PDB entry 7WTL | electron microscopy, 3.30 A resolution | chains C2 and CL of the 19 polymer chains in the assembly

[Chain C2]
Molecule: 18S rRNA
Organism: Saccharomyces cerevisiae
Sequence (1800 nucleotides; each row starts with the number of its first residue):
     1 UAUCUGGUUGAUCCUGCCAGUAGUCAUAUGCUUGUCUCAAAGAUUAAGCC
    51 AUGCAUGUCUAAGUAUAAGCAAUUUAUACAGUGAAACUGCGAAUGGCUCA
   101 UUAAAUCAGUUAUCGUUUAUUUGAUAGUUCCUUUACUACAUGGUAUAACU
   151 GUGGUAAUUCUAGAGCUAAUACAUGCUUAAAAUCUCGACCCUUUGGAAGA
   201 GAUGUAUUUAUUAGAUAAAAAAUCAAUGUCUUCGGACUCUUUGAUGAUUC
   251 AUAAUAACUUUUCGAAUCGCAUGGCCUUGUGCUGGCGAUGGUUCAUUCAA
   301 AUUUCUGCCCUAUCAACUUUCGAUGGUAGGAUAGUGGCCUACCAUGGUUU
   351 CAACGGGUAACGGGGAAUAAGGGUUCGAUUCCGGAGAGGGAGCCUGAGAA
   401 ACGGCUACCACAUCCAAGGAAGGCAGCAGGCGCGCAAAUUACCCAAUCCU
   451 AAUUCAGGGAGGUAGUGACAAUAAAUAACGAUACAGGGCCCAUUCGGGUC
   501 UUGUAAUUGGAAUGAGUACAAUGUAAAUACCUUAACGAGGAACAAUUGGA
   551 GGGCAAGUCUGGUGCCAGCAGCCGCGGUAAUUCCAGCUCCAAUAGCGUAU
   601 AUUAAAGUUGUUGCAGUUAAAAAGCUCGUAGUUGAACUUUGGGCCCGGUU
   651 GGCCGGUCCGAUUUUUUCGUGUACUGGAUUUCCAACGGGGCCUUUCCUUC
   701 UGGCUAACCUUGAGUCCUUGUGGCUCUUGGCGAACCAGGACUUUUACUUU
   751 GAAAAAAUUAGAGUGUUCAAAGCAGGCGUAUUGCUCGAAUAUAUUAGCAU
   801 GGAAUAAUAGAAUAGGACGUUUGGUUCUAUUUUGUUGGUUUCUAGGACCA
   851 UCGUAAUGAUUAAUAGGGACGGUCGGGGGCAUCAGUAUUCAAUUGUCAGA
   901 GGUGAAAUUCUUGGAUUUAUUGAAGACUAACUACUGCGAAAGCAUUUGCC
   951 AAGGACGUUUUCAUUAAUCAAGAACGAAAGUUAGGGGAUCGAAGAUGAUC
  1001 AGAUACCGUCGUAGUCUUAACCAUAAACUAUGCCGACUAGGGAUCGGGUG
  1051 GUGUUUUUUUAAUGACCCACUCGGCACCUUACGAGAAAUCAAAGUCUUUG
  1101 GGUUCUGGGGGGAGUAUGGUCGCAAGGCUGAAACUUAAAGGAAUUGACGG
  1151 AAGGGCACCACCAGGAGUGGAGCCUGCGGCUUAAUUUGACUCAACACGGG
  1201 GAAACUCACCAGGUCCAGACACAAUAAGGAUUGACAGAUUGAGAGCUCUU
  1251 UCUUGAUUUUGUGGGUGGUGGUGCAUGGCCGUUCUUAGUUGGUGGAGUGA
  1301 UUUGUCUGCUUAAUUGCGAUAACGAACGAGACCUUAACCUACUAAAUAGU
  1351 GGUGCUAGCAUUUGCUGGUUAUCCACUUCUUAGAGGGACUAUCGGUUUCA
  1401 AGCCGAUGGAAGUUUGAGGCAAUAACAGGUCUGUGAUGCCCUUAGACGUU
  1451 CUGGGCCGCACGCGCGCUACACUGACGGAGCCAGCGAGUCUAACCUUGGC
  1501 CGAGAGGUCUUGGUAAUCUUGUGAAACUCCGUCGUGCUGGGGAUAGAGCA
  1551 UUGUAAUUAUUGCUCUUCAACGAGGAAUUCCUAGUAAGCGCAAGUCAUCA
  1601 GCUUGCGUUGAUUACGUCCCUGCCCUUUGUACACACCGCCCGUCGCUAGU
  1651 ACCGAUUGAAUGGCUUAGUGAGGCCUCAGGAUCUGCUUAGAGAAGGGGGC
  1701 AACUCCAUCUCAGAGCGGAGAAUUUGGACAAACUUGGUCAUUUAGAGGAA
  1751 CUAAAAGUCGUAACAAGGUUUCCGUAGGUGAACCUGCGGAAGGAUCAUUA
Not modelled in the structure: 73-75, 133-135, 489-498, 605-608, 651-683, 707-732, 1147-1765

[Chain CL]
Molecule: Ribosome biogenesis protein BMS1
Organism: Saccharomyces cerevisiae
UniProt: Q08965 (BMS1_YEAST); residues 1-1183 here = UniProt positions 1-1183
Chain sequence (1183 residues; each row starts with the number of its first residue):
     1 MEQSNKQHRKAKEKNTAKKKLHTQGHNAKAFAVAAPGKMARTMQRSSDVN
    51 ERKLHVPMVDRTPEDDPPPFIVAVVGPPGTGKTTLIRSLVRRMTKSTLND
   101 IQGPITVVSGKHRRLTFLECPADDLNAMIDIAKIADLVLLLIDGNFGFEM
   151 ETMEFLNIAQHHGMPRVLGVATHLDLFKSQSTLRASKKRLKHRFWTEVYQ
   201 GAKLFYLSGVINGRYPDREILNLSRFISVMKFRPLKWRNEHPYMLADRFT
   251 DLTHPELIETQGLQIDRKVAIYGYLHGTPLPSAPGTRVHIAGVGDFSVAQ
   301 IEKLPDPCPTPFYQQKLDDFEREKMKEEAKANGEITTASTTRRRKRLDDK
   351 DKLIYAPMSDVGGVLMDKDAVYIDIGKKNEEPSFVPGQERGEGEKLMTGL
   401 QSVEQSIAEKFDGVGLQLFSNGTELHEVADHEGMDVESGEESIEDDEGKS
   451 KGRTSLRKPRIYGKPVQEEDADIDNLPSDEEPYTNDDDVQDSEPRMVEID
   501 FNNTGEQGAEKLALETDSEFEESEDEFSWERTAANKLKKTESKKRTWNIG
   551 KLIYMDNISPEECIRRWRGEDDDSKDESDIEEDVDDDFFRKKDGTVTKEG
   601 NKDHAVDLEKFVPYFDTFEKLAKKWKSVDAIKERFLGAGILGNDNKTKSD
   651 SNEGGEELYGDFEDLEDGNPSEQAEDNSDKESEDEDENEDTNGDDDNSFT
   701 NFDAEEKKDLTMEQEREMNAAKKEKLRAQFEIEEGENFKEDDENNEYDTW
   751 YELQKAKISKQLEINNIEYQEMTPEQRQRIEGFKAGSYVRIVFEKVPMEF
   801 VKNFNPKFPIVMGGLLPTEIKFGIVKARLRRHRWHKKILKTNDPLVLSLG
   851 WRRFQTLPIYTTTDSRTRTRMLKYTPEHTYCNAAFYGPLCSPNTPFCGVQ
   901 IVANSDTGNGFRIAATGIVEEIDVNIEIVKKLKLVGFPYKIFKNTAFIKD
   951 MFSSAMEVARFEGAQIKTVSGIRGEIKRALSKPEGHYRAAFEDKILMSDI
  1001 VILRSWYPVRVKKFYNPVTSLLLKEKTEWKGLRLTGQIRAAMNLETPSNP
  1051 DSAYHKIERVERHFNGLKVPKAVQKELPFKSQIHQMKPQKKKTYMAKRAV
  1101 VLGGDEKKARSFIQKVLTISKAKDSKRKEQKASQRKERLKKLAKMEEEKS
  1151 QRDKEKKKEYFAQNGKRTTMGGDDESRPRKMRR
Not modelled in the structure: 1-24, 323-348, 362-746, 1046-1183
Swiss-Prot annotation at these positions:
  - region: Gly76 to Thr83 (G1), Pro104 to Val108 (G2), Glu119 to Ala122 (G3), Thr172 to Asp175 (G4), Leu207 to Pro216 (G5), Lys536 to Ser559 (RCL1-binding)
  - binding site (ATP): Gly76 to Thr83
  - modified residue: Ser438 (Phosphoserine), Ser478 (Phosphoserine), Ser492 (Phosphoserine), Thr504 (Phosphothreonine), Thr516 (Phosphothreonine), Ser518 (Phosphoserine), Ser523 (Phosphoserine), Ser574 (Phosphoserine), Ser578 (Phosphoserine)
  - mutagenesis: Lys82 (K82A: Strongly decreases binding to GTP), Asn557 to Ser559 (Strongly decreases binding to RCL1)
Bound ions: Mg2+: Thr83 (together with GTP)
Ligand contacts: GTP (guanosine-5'-triphosphate): Pro77, Pro78, Gly79, Thr80, Gly81, Lys82, Thr83, Thr84, Glu119, Thr172, His173, Asp175, Leu176, Ser208, Gly209, Val210, Tyr215

[How chain C2 and chain CL interact]
Residue-residue contacts - 90 pairs, chain C2 then chain CL:
  U27(C2) - Arg45(CL)  hydrogen bond to the phosphate
  A28(C2) - Arg45(CL)  salt bridge to the phosphate
  A28(C2) - Asp48(CL)  sugar contact
  U33(C2) - His192(CL)  base contact
  A43(C2) - Arg41(CL)  base contact
  U44(C2) - Arg41(CL)  base contact
  U44(C2) - Thr42(CL)  base contact
  U44(C2) - Arg45(CL)  base contact
  U45(C2) - Arg45(CL)  base contact
  A51(C2) - Arg225(CL)  hydrogen bond to the base
  A103(C2) - Ala34(CL)  base contact
  C310(C2) - Lys29(CL)  hydrogen bond to the sugar
  C310(C2) - Ala30(CL)  base contact
  C310(C2) - Ala32(CL)  sugar contact
  U311(C2) - Asn27(CL)  hydrogen bond to the sugar
  U311(C2) - Lys29(CL)  sugar contact
  U311(C2) - Ala30(CL)  sugar contact
  U313(C2) - Gly25(CL)  base contact
  U313(C2) - Asn27(CL)  sugar contact
  C314(C2) - Asn27(CL)  hydrogen bond to the phosphate
  G356(C2) - Ala30(CL)  hydrogen bond to the base
  G356(C2) - Phe31(CL)  sugar contact
  G357(C2) - Ala30(CL)  sugar contact
  G357(C2) - Phe31(CL)  sugar contact
  G357(C2) - Ala32(CL)  hydrogen bond to the base
  U358(C2) - Ala32(CL)  sugar contact
  U358(C2) - Val33(CL)  sugar contact
  U358(C2) - Ala34(CL)  hydrogen bond to the sugar
  A359(C2) - Val33(CL)  base contact
  A359(C2) - Lys38(CL)  phosphate contact
  A359(C2) - Met39(CL)  base contact
  A359(C2) - Thr42(CL)  sugar contact
  A360(C2) - Val33(CL)  phosphate contact
  A360(C2) - Ala35(CL)  phosphate contact
  A360(C2) - Lys38(CL)  salt bridge to the phosphate
  C361(C2) - Lys38(CL)  salt bridge to the phosphate
  C376(C2) - Ala35(CL)  phosphate contact
  C376(C2) - Pro36(CL)  phosphate contact
  C376(C2) - Gly37(CL)  hydrogen bond to the phosphate
  C376(C2) - Lys38(CL)  phosphate contact
  G377(C2) - Lys38(CL)  phosphate contact
  G429(C2) - Arg225(CL)  hydrogen bond to the sugar
  G430(C2) - Arg225(CL)  sugar contact
  G430(C2) - Val229(CL)  sugar contact
  C431(C2) - Lys231(CL)  hydrogen bond to the phosphate
  G432(C2) - Lys231(CL)  salt bridge to the phosphate
  C433(C2) - Lys53(CL)  base contact
  C433(C2) - His55(CL)  hydrogen bond to the base
  G434(C2) - His55(CL)  base contact
  G434(C2) - Val56(CL)  hydrogen bond to the base
  G434(C2) - Pro57(CL)  base contact
  G434(C2) - Met58(CL)  base contact
  G434(C2) - Arg166(CL)  hydrogen bond to the phosphate
  G434(C2) - Phe232(CL)  sugar contact
  G434(C2) - Arg233(CL)  hydrogen bond to the sugar
  G434(C2) - Pro234(CL)  sugar contact
  G434(C2) - Tyr751(CL)  hydrogen bond to the base
  G434(C2) - Lys755(CL)  hydrogen bond to the base
  C435(C2) - His55(CL)  hydrogen bond to the base
  C435(C2) - Arg166(CL)  salt bridge to the phosphate
  C435(C2) - Arg233(CL)  hydrogen bond to the base
  A436(C2) - Arg52(CL)  phosphate contact
  A436(C2) - Tyr199(CL)  stacking on the base
  A436(C2) - Gln200(CL)  sugar contact
  A436(C2) - Arg233(CL)  base contact
  A437(C2) - Trp195(CL)  base contact
  A437(C2) - Gln200(CL)  base contact
  A437(C2) - Gly201(CL)  base contact
  U440(C2) - Asn222(CL)  phosphate contact
  U440(C2) - Arg225(CL)  base contact
  A441(C2) - Arg218(CL)  sugar contact
  G465(C2) - Arg184(CL)  salt bridge to the phosphate
  U466(C2) - Lys191(CL)  hydrogen bond to the phosphate
  G467(C2) - Lys191(CL)  salt bridge to the phosphate
  G467(C2) - His192(CL)  salt bridge to the phosphate
  G467(C2) - Trp195(CL)  sugar contact
  A468(C2) - His192(CL)  salt bridge to the phosphate
  U517(C2) - Thr182(CL)  hydrogen bond to the phosphate
  A518(C2) - Ser179(CL)  hydrogen bond to the phosphate
  U528(C2) - Arg184(CL)  hydrogen bond to the sugar
  A529(C2) - Ser181(CL)  phosphate contact
  A529(C2) - Arg184(CL)  sugar contact
  U563(C2) - Ser865(CL)  hydrogen bond to the phosphate
  G564(C2) - Ser865(CL)  phosphate contact
  C572(C2) - Arg973(CL)  salt bridge to the phosphate
  C573(C2) - Lys967(CL)  salt bridge to the phosphate
  C573(C2) - Arg1004(CL)  salt bridge to the phosphate
  U600(C2) - Gln44(CL)  hydrogen bond to the sugar
  A601(C2) - Gln44(CL)  sugar contact
  U1117(C2) - Gly25(CL)  hydrogen bond to the sugar
Interface residues without a listed pair, chain C2 (54 interface residues in all): A26, U29, C309, A312, U375, C414, G1118, A1131
Interface residues without a listed pair, chain CL (58 interface residues in all): His26, Ser46, Val49, Lys111, Lys178, Gln180, Lys188, Leu221, Asp864

[Overview]
54 residues of chain C2 face 58 of chain CL across their interface, with 26 hydrogen bonds, 12 salt bridges
and 1 aromatic stacking contact. Polar pairs include A51(C2)-Arg225(CL), G356(C2)-Ala30(CL) and
G357(C2)-Ala32(CL). Ligands of chain CL: GTP.
Chain C2 is 18S rRNA and chain CL is Ribosome biogenesis protein BMS1, both from Saccharomyces cerevisiae; the
structure, Cryo-EM structure of a yeast pre-40S ribosomal subunit - State Dis-D, was determined by electron
microscopy, deposited together with 7WTM.
